Entry 7AVI (X-ray diffraction, 1.93 A resolution); this record covers chain A.

# Chain A
Protein: Son of sevenless homolog 1
Organism: Homo sapiens
UniProt: Q07889 (SOS1_HUMAN); residue numbers follow UniProt; this construct covers 564-1049
Sequence (487 residues; numbered 563 to 1049; the number before each row is that of its first residue):
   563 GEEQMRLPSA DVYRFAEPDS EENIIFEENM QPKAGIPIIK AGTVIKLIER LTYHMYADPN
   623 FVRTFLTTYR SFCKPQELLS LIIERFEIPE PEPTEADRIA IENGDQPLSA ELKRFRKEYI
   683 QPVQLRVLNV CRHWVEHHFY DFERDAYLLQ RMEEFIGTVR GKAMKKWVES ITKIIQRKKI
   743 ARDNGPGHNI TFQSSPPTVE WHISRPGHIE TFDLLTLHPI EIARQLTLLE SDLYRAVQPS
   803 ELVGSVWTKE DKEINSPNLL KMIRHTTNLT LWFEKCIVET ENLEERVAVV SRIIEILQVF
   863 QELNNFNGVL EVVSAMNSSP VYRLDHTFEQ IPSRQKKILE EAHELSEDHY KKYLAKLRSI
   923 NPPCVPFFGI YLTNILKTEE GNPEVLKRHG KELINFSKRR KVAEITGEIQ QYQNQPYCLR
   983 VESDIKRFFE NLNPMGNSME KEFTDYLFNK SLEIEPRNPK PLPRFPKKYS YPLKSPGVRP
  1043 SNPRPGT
Disordered / not traced: 593-596, 747-752, 1045-1049
Construct notes: expression tag (563)
Residues lining bound ligands: S2Q (3-propan-2-yl-N-[(1R)-1-(3-sulfamoylphenyl)ethyl]-[1,2]oxazolo[5,4-b]pyridine-5-carboxamide): Val875, Met878, Asn879, Tyr884, Phe890, Lys898, Leu901, Glu902, His905

# Overview
Ligands of chain A: compound S2Q.
Chain A is Son of sevenless homolog 1 (Homo sapiens); the structure, Crystal structure of SOS1 in complex with
compound 2, was determined by X-ray diffraction, deposited together with 7AVL, 7AVS, 7AVT, 7AVU and 7AVV.
